8AN9 - chains A and C of the 7 polymer chains in the assembly; structure by X-ray diffraction, 1.27 A resolution.

Chain A (and C):
Name: Fucose-binding lectin PA-IIL
Organism: Pseudomonas aeruginosa PAO1
Notes: chain C of this document is another copy of the same molecule, construct and numbering; everything in this record applies to it too
Reference sequence: Q9HYN5 (Q9HYN5_PSEAE); residues 1-114 here correspond to UniProt positions 2-115 (UniProt number = residue number + 1)
Sequence (114 residues; each row starts with the number of its first residue):
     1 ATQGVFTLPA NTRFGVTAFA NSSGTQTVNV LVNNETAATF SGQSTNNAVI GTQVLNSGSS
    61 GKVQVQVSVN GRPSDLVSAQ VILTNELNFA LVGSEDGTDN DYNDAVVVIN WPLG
Metal / ion sites: Ca2+ site 1: Asn21, Asp101, Asn103, Asp104 (together with ZDC) (shared with 1 residue of chain B); Ca2+ site 2: Glu95, Asp99, Asp101, Asp104 (together with ZDC); Ca2+ site 3: Gly114 (together with ZDC) (shared with 4 residues of chain B)
Ligand contacts: ZDC (3,7-anhydro-2,8-dideoxy-L-glycero-D-gluco-octonic acid): Asn21, Ser22, Ser23, Thr45, Glu95, Asp96, Gly97, Asp99, Asp101, Asn103, Asp104

How chain A and chain C interact:
Pairs across the interface (6):
  Ala1(A) with Asp75(C), hydrogen bond (backbone-side chain); Val77(C), hydrophobic; Tyr102(C)
  Asp75(A) with Ala1(C), hydrogen bond (side chain-backbone)
  Val77(A) with Ala1(C), hydrophobic
  Tyr102(A) with Ala1(C)

In short:
The chain A/chain C interface involves 4 residues from each chain; the contacts include 2 hydrogen bonds. The
hydrogen-bonded pair is Ala1(A)-Asp75(C). Chain A binds compound ZDC. The Ca2+ site 1 is built by Asn21(A),
Asp101(A), Asn103(A) and Asp104(A).
Chain A and chain C are both Fucose-binding lectin PA-IIL (Pseudomonas aeruginosa PAO1); the structure,
Fucosylated mixed-chirality linear peptide FHP5 bound to the fucose binding lectin LecB PA-IIL from
Pseudomonas aeruginosa ..., was determined by X-ray diffraction, deposited together with 8ANO, 8ANR and 8AOO.
